Entry 5XP8 (X-ray diffraction, 3.10 A resolution); this record covers chains A and E of the 4 polymer chains in the assembly.

== Chain A ==
Molecule: TtAgo
Organism: Thermus thermophilus (strain HB27 / ATCC BAA-163 / DSM 7039)
Reference sequence: Q746M7 (Q746M7_THET2); numbering as in UniProt (aligned over 1-685)
Sequence (685 residues; each row starts with the number of its first residue):
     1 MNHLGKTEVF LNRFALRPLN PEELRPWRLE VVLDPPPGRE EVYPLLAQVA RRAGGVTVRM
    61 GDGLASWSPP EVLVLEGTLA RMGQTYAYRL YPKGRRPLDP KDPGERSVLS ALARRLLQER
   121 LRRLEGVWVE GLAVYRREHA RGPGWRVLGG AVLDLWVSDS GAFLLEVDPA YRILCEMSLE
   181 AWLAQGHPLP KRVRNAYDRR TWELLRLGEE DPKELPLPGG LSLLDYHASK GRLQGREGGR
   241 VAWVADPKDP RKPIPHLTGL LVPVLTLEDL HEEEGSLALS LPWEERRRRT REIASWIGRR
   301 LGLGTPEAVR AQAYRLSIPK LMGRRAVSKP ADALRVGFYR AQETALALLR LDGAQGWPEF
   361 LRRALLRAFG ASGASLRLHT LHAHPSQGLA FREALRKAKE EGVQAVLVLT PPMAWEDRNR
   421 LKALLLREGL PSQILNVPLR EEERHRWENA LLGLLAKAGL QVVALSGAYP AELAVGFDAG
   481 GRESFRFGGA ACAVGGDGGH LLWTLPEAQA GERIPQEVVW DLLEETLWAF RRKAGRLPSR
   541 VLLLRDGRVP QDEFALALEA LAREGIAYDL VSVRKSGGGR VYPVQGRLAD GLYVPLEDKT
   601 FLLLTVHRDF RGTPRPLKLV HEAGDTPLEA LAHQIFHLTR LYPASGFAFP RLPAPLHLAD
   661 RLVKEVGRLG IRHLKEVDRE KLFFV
Disordered / not traced: 1, 272-277
UniProt features mapped onto this chain:
  - active site: Asp478, Glu512, Asp546, Asp660
  - binding site (Mn(2+)): Asp478, Asp546, Asp660, Val685
  - mutagenesis: Arg172 (R172A: Reduced cleavage of target RNA; further decreased when associated with A-548), Tyr197 (Y197A: No change in cleavage of target RNA; when associated with 226-AHASKGA-232), Tyr226 to Arg232 (No change in cleavage of target RNA), Arg232 (R232A: No change in cleavage of target RNA), Arg418 to Lys422 (No cleavage of target RNA), Lys422 (K422A: No cleavage of target RNA), Lys457 (K457A: No cleavage of target RNA; when associated with 418-ANRLA-422), Asp478 (D478A: No cleavage of target RNA. No cleavage of tDNA, no DNA associates with TtAgo in E.coli; when associated with A-546 ...), Glu512 (E512A: No cleavage of tDNA), Asp546 (D546A: No cleavage of target RNA. No cleavage of tDNA, no DNA associates with TtAgo in E.coli; when associated with A-478 ...), Arg548 (R548A: Poor cleavage of target RNA), Asp660 (D660A: Poor cleavage of target RNA. No cleavage of tDNA)
Bound ions: Mg2+ site 1: Asp478, Asp660; Mg2+ site 2: Asp478, Asp546 (shared with 1 residue of chain F); Mg2+ site 3: Val685 (shared with DT1(E), DA3(E) of chain E)

== Chain E ==
Molecule: 22-nt DNA strand
Sequence (22 nucleotides; each row starts with the number of its first residue):
     1 TGAGAGTAGT AGGTTGTATA GT
Disordered / not traced: 18-22
Bound ions: Mg2+: DT1, DA3 (shared with Val685(A) of chain A)

== How chain A and chain E interact ==
Pairs across the interface (68):
  Tyr43(A) - DT17(E)  sugar contact
  Ala170(A) - DA8(E)  phosphate contact
  Tyr171(A) - DA8(E)  hydrogen bond to the phosphate
  Arg172(A) - DG9(E)  salt bridge to the phosphate
  Ile173(A) - DA8(E)  phosphate contact
  Ile173(A) - DG9(E)  hydrogen bond to the phosphate
  Arg194(A) - DT10(E)  salt bridge to the phosphate
  Thr201(A) - DA11(E)  hydrogen bond to the phosphate
  Val264(A) - DT10(E)  phosphate contact
  Leu265(A) - DG9(E)  sugar contact
  Thr266(A) - DG9(E)  sugar contact
  Leu267(A) - DT7(E)  base contact
  Leu267(A) - DA8(E)  sugar contact
  Leu279(A) - DT7(E)  sugar contact
  Ser280(A) - DT7(E)  phosphate contact
  Arg286(A) - DT7(E)  salt bridge to the phosphate
  Pro412(A) - DT1(E)  base contact
  Met413(A) - DT1(E)  hydrogen bond to the base
  Trp415(A) - DT1(E)  base contact
  Arg418(A) - DT1(E)  salt bridge to the phosphate
  Lys422(A) - DT1(E)  salt bridge to the phosphate
  Ser432(A) - DT1(E)  phosphate contact
  Gln433(A) - DT1(E)  hydrogen bond to the phosphate
  Gln433(A) - DG2(E)  phosphate contact
  Ile434(A) - DT1(E)  sugar contact
  Ile434(A) - DG2(E)  sugar contact
  Leu435(A) - DG2(E)  phosphate contact
  Asn436(A) - DT1(E)  base contact
  Asn436(A) - DG2(E)  hydrogen bond to the phosphate
  His445(A) - DG2(E)  base contact
  Arg446(A) - DG2(E)  salt bridge to the phosphate
  Asn449(A) - DG2(E)  hydrogen bond to the base
  Asn449(A) - DA3(E)  hydrogen bond to the sugar
  Lys457(A) - DT1(E)  salt bridge to the phosphate
  Ser484(A) - DT14(E)  phosphate contact
  Ala510(A) - DT14(E)  phosphate contact
  Gly511(A) - DT14(E)  phosphate contact
  Glu512(A) - DT14(E)  hydrogen bond to the phosphate
  Glu512(A) - DT15(E)  hydrogen bond to the phosphate
  Arg513(A) - DT15(E)  hydrogen bond to the phosphate
  Pro550(A) - DG16(E)  phosphate contact
  Gln551(A) - DG16(E)  phosphate contact
  Arg580(A) - DT7(E)  salt bridge to the phosphate
  Val606(A) - DA5(E)  sugar contact
  Phe610(A) - DG4(E)  base contact
  Arg611(A) - DA5(E)  hydrogen bond to the sugar
  Arg611(A) - DG6(E)  sugar contact
  Gly612(A) - DT7(E)  phosphate contact
  Thr613(A) - DG6(E)  sugar contact
  Thr613(A) - DT7(E)  hydrogen bond to the phosphate
  Pro614(A) - DG6(E)  phosphate contact
  Arg615(A) - DG6(E)  salt bridge to the phosphate
  Arg615(A) - DT7(E)  base contact
  Tyr642(A) - DG4(E)  phosphate contact
  Ala644(A) - DA3(E)  sugar contact
  Ser645(A) - DG4(E)  sugar contact
  Phe647(A) - DG2(E)  base contact
  Ala648(A) - DG4(E)  sugar contact
  Phe649(A) - DG4(E)  phosphate contact
  Pro650(A) - DG4(E)  phosphate contact
  Pro650(A) - DA5(E)  phosphate contact
  Arg651(A) - DA5(E)  hydrogen bond to the phosphate
  Arg651(A) - DG6(E)  salt bridge to the phosphate
  His657(A) - DG4(E)  salt bridge to the phosphate
  Arg661(A) - DA3(E)  sugar contact
  Arg661(A) - DG4(E)  salt bridge to the phosphate
  Val685(A) - DT1(E)  phosphate contact
  Val685(A) - DA3(E)  phosphate contact
Interface residues without a listed pair, chain A (60 interface residues in all): Arg59, Leu281, Ala414, Ala450, Arg486, Leu652
Interface residues without a listed pair, chain E (16 interface residues in all): DG13

== Summary ==
Chain A and chain E form an interface of 60 and 16 residues respectively; the contacts include 14 hydrogen
bonds and 12 salt bridges. Polar pairs include Met413(A)-DT1(E), Asn449(A)-DG2(E) and Asn449(A)-DA3(E).
Chain A is TtAgo (Thermus thermophilus (strain HB27 / ATCC BAA-163 / DSM 7039)) and chain E is a 22-nt DNA
strand; the structure, Crystal structure of T. thermophilus Argonaute protein complexed with a bulge 4A5 on
the guide strand, was determined by X-ray diffraction (same publication as 5XPA, 5XPG, 5XOU, 5XOW and 5XQ2).
